Entry 4TT3 (X-ray diffraction, 3.21 A resolution); this record covers chains E and G of the 10 polymer chains in the assembly.

# Chain E
Protein: ATP synthase subunit beta, mitochondrial
Source organism: Bos taurus
Notes: EC 3.6.3.14
UniProtKB: P00829 (ATPB_BOVIN); residues -1 to 478 here correspond to UniProt positions 49-528 (UniProt number = residue number + 50)
Amino-acid sequence (480 residues; numbered -1 to 478; the number before each row is that of its first residue; numbers below 1 keep their minus sign (Gln-1 is residue -1)):
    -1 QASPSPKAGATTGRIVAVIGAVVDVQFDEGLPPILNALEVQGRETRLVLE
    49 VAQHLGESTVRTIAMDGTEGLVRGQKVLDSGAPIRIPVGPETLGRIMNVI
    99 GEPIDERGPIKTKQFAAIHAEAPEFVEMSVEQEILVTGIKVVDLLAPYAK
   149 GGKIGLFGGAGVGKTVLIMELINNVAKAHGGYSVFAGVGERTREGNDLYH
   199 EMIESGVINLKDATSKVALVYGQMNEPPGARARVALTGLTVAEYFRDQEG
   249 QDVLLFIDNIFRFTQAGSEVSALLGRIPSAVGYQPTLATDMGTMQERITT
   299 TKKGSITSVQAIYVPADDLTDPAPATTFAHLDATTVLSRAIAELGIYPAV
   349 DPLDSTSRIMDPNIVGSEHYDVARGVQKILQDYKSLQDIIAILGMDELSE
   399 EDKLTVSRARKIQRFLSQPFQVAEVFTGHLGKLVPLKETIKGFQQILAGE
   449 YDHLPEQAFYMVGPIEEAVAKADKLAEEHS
Unresolved in the structure: -1 to 7, 478
Curated features (UniProtKB/Swiss-Prot):
  - binding site (ADP): Gly159, Val160, Gly161, Lys162, Thr163, Val164
  - binding site (ATP): Gly159, Gly161, Lys162, Thr163, Val164, Arg189
  - binding site (phosphate): Gly159, Val160, Gly161, Lys162, Thr163
  - binding site (Mg(2+)): Thr163, Glu188
  - modified residue: Lys74 (N6-acetyllysine), Lys111 (N6-acetyllysine), Lys148 (N6-acetyllysine), Lys209 (N6-acetyllysine), Lys214 (N6-acetyllysine), Thr262 (Phosphothreonine), Ser365 (Phosphoserine), Lys376 (N6-acetyllysine), Ser383 (Phosphoserine), Lys430 (N6-acetyllysine), Lys435 (N6-acetyllysine), Lys472 (N6-acetyllysine)
  - glycosylation: Ser56 (O-linked (GlcNAc) serine)
Reported in the primary citation:
  - contacts within the chain: Arg408-Glu454 (salt bridge)

# Chain G
Protein: ATP synthase subunit gamma, mitochondrial
Source organism: Bos taurus
UniProtKB: P05631 (ATPG_BOVIN); residues 1-273 here correspond to UniProt positions 26-298 (UniProt number = residue number + 25)
Amino-acid sequence (273 residues; numbered 1 to 273; the number before each row is that of its first residue):
     1 ATLKDITRRLKSIKNIQKITKSMKMVAAAKYARAERELKPARVYGVGSLA
    51 LYEKADIKTPEDKKKHLIIGVSSDRGLCGAIHSSVAKQMKSEAANLAAAG
   101 KEVKIIGVGDKIRSILHRTHSDQFLVTFKEVGRRPPTFGDASVIALELLN
   151 SGYEFDEGSIIFNRFRSVISYKTEEKPIFSLDTISSAESMSIYDDIDADV
   201 LRNYQEYSLANIIYYSLKESTTSEQSARMTAMDNASKNASEMIDKLTLTF
   251 NRTRQAVITKELIEIISGAAALD
Unresolved in the structure: 42-72, 92-107, 126, 154-163, 174-204, 273
Curated features (UniProtKB/Swiss-Prot):
  - modified residue: Lys14 (N6-acetyllysine), Lys24 (N6-succinyllysine), Lys30 (N6-acetyllysine), Lys90 (N6-acetyllysine), Ser121 (Phosphoserine), Lys129 (N6-acetyllysine), Lys172 (N6-acetyllysine), Lys245 (N6-succinyllysine)

# Chain E / chain G interface
Contacting residue pairs (18):
  Ile275(E) - Ile266(G)  hydrophobic
  Pro276(E) - Leu262(G)  hydrophobic
  Pro276(E) - Ile266(G)
  Ala278(E) - Thr259(G)
  Val279(E) - Gln255(G)
  Val279(E) - Ile258(G)  hydrophobic
  Val279(E) - Thr259(G)  hydrogen bond (backbone-side chain)
  Gly280(E) - Leu262(G)
  Asp316(E) - Asn251(G)  hydrogen bond
  Asp316(E) - Arg254(G)  salt bridge
  Asp316(E) - Gln255(G)  hydrogen bond
  Thr318(E) - Gln255(G)  hydrogen bond (backbone-side chain)
  Asp319(E) - Arg254(G)  salt bridge
  Asp319(E) - Gln255(G)
  Ile390(E) - Met25(G)  hydrophobic
  Ile390(E) - Ala28(G)
  Leu391(E) - Val168(G)  hydrophobic
  Leu391(E) - Met229(G)  hydrophobic
Also at the interface, not in a pair above, chain E (14 interface residues in all): Ala314, Pro320, Ala389, Glu395
Also at the interface, not in a pair above, chain G (14 interface residues in all): Lys24, Tyr31, Glu35

# Overview
Chain E and chain G each contribute 14 residues to their interface; the contacts include 4 hydrogen bonds and
2 salt bridges. Polar contacts include Asp316(E)-Arg254(G), Asp319(E)-Arg254(G) and Val279(E)-Thr259(G). The
paper reports contacts within the chain involving Arg408(E) and Glu454(E).
Chain E is ATP synthase subunit beta, mitochondrial and chain G is ATP synthase subunit gamma, mitochondrial,
both from Bos taurus; the structure, The Pathway of Binding of the Intrinsically Disordered Mitochondrial
Inhibitor Protein to F1-ATPase, was determined by X-ray diffraction, deposited together with 4TSF.
